5YLZ - chains D and P of the 43 polymer chains in the assembly; structure by electron microscopy, 3.60 A resolution.

[Chain D]
Molecule: U6 snRNA
Source organism: Saccharomyces cerevisiae S288c
Sequence (112 nucleotides; row label = number of the first residue in the row):
     1 GUUCGCGAAG UAACCCUUCG UGGACAUUUG GUCAAUUUGA AACAAUACAG AGAUGAUCAG
    61 CAGUUCCCCU GCAUAAGGAU GAACCGUUUU ACAAAGAGAU UUAUUUCGUU UU
Disordered / not traced: 104-112
Bound ions: Mg2+ site 1: A59, G60, U80 (shared with 1 residue of chain E); Mg2+ site 2: C61, G77; Mg2+ site 3: G78, U80 (shared with 2 residues of chain E); Mg2+ site 4 near G81 (its only coordinating residue here)

[Chain P]
Name: Pre-mRNA-splicing factor CWC15
Source organism: Saccharomyces cerevisiae S288c
Reference sequence: Q03772 (CWC15_YEAST); residue numbers follow UniProt; this construct covers 1-175
Sequence (175 residues; numbered 1 to 175; the number before each row is that of its first residue):
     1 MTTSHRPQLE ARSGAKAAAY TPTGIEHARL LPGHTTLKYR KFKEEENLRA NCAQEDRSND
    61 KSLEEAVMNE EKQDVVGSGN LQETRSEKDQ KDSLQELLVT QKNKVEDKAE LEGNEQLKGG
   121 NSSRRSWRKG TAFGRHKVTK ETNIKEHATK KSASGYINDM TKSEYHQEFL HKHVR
Disordered / not traced: 1-3, 42-125, 136-154

[How chain D and chain P interact]
Contacting residue pairs (22; chain D residue first):
  G52(D) with His5(P), base contact
  A62(D) with Ser4(P), base contact; His5(P), base contact
  G63(D) with Arg6(P), base contact; Gln8(P), hydrogen bond to the phosphate
  U64(D) with Gln8(P), phosphate contact; Arg12(P), phosphate contact
  U65(D) with Arg12(P), salt bridge to the phosphate; Lys16(P), salt bridge to the phosphate
  C66(D) with Arg12(P), salt bridge to the phosphate; Lys16(P), phosphate contact; Tyr20(P), sugar contact
  A73(D) with Ile25(P), phosphate contact; His27(P), phosphate contact
  U74(D) with His27(P), base contact; Arg29(P), base contact; Leu30(P), base contact
  U80(D) with His5(P), base contact
  C84(D) with Ser4(P), hydrogen bond to the base; Arg6(P), hydrogen bond to the sugar
  C85(D) with Ser4(P), hydrogen bond to the base; Arg6(P), salt bridge to the phosphate
Interface residues without a listed pair, chain P (13 interface residues in all): Glu10, Ala11

[Overview]
The interface between chain D and chain P involves 11 residues on one side and 13 on the other, with 4
hydrogen bonds and 4 salt bridges. Polar pairs include C84(D)-Ser4(P), C85(D)-Ser4(P) and C84(D)-Arg6(P).
A59(D), G60(D) and U80(D) form the Mg2+ site 1.
Chain D is U6 snRNA and chain P is Pre-mRNA-splicing factor CWC15, both from Saccharomyces cerevisiae S288c;
the structure, Cryo-EM Structure of the Post-catalytic Spliceosome from Saccharomyces cerevisiae at 3.6
angstrom, was determined by electron microscopy.
